Entry 6CN5 (X-ray diffraction, 2.30 A resolution); this record covers chain A.

# Chain A
Protein: Nuclear receptor ROR-gamma
From: Homo sapiens
Notes: fragment: ligand binding domain
UniProtKB: P51449 (RORG_HUMAN); residues 259-518 here = UniProt positions 259-518
Amino-acid sequence (262 residues; row label = number of the first residue in the row):
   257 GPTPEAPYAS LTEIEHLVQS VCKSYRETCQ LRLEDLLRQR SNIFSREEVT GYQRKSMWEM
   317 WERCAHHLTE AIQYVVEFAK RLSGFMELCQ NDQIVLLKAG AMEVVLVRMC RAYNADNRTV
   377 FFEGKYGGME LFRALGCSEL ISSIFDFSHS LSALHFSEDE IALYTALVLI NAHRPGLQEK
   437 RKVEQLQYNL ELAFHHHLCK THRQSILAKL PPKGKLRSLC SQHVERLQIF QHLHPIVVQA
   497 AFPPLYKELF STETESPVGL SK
Not modelled in the structure: 257-264, 496-518
Construct notes: expression tag (257-258)
Residues lining bound ligands: F7M (4-cyano-N-{3-[1-(cyclohexanecarbonyl)piperidin-4-yl]-1-methyl-1H-indol-5-yl}pyridine-2-carboxamide): C285, Q286, L287, L292, C320, H323, L324, M365, R367, A368, V376, F377, F388, L391, C393, L396, I397, I400, F401, S404, H479, R482, L483, F486
Swiss-Prot annotation at these positions:
  - motif: L501 to F506 (AF-2)

# In short
Bound to chain A: compound F7M.
Chain A is Nuclear receptor ROR-gamma (Homo sapiens); the structure, HUMAN RETENOID-RELATED ORPHAN
RECEPTOR-GAMMA LIGAND- BINDING DOMAIN IN COMPLEX WITH INDOLE LIGAND CP9b IN INVERSE AGONIST ..., was
determined by X-ray diffraction together with 6CN6 from the same study.
